6VMG - chains R and S of the 26 polymer chains in the assembly; structure by electron microscopy, 6.46 A resolution (low resolution: residue-level contacts below are approximate; hydrogen-bond / salt-bridge calls are withheld).

# Chain R (and S)
Protein: ATP synthase subunit c, chloroplastic
Organism: Spinacia oleracea
Notes: chain S of this document is another copy of the same molecule, construct and numbering; everything in this record applies to it too
UniProt: P69447 (ATPH_SPIOL); residues 1-81 here = UniProt positions 1-81
Sequence (81 residues; row label = number of the first residue in the row):
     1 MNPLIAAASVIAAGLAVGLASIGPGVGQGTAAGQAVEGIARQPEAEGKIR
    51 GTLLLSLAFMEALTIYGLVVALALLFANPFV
Not modelled in the structure: 1-2

# How chain R and chain S interact
Pairs across the interface (38; chain R residue first):
  Ile5(R) with Pro3(S); Ala7(S)
  Ala8(R) with Ala7(S)
  Ser9(R) with Val10(S)
  Ala12(R) with Val10(S); Ile11(S); Gly14(S)
  Ala16(R) with Gly14(S); Gly18(S)
  Leu19(R) with Gly18(S); Ile22(S)
  Ala20(R) with Gly18(S); Ser21(S)
  Gly23(R) with Ile22(S); Val26(S)
  Pro24(R) with Ser21(S); Ile22(S); Gly25(S); Val26(S)
  Gly27(R) with Val26(S); Gly29(S)
  Ala31(R) with Gly29(S); Ala32(S); Gly33(S)
  Gln34(R) with Gly33(S); Glu37(S)
  Ala35(R) with Val36(S)
  Gly38(R) with Ala40(S)
  Ile39(R) with Ala40(S)
  Gln42(R) with Ala40(S)
  Ala45(R) with Pro43(S)
  Ser56(R) with Ala32(S)
  Phe59(R) with Leu57(S)
  Leu63(R) with Ser21(S)
  Pro79(R) with Leu75(S)
  Phe80(R) with Ala6(S); Leu74(S); Leu75(S)
Also at the interface, not in a pair above, chain R (27 interface residues in all): Leu4, Gln28, Lys48, Tyr66, Val70
Also at the interface, not in a pair above, chain S (29 interface residues in all): Val17, Thr30, Ile39, Arg41, Glu46, Thr64, Leu68, Phe76

# Overview
Chain R and chain S form an interface of 27 and 29 residues respectively.
Both chains are ATP synthase subunit c, chloroplastic (Spinacia oleracea). Entry 6VMG (Chloroplast ATP
synthase (O3, CF1FO)) was determined by electron microscopy, deposited together with 6VM1, 6VM4, 6VMB, 6VMD,
6VOF, 6VOG and 8 further entries.
